Entry 8IDC (electron microscopy, 3.90 A resolution); this record covers chains B and C of the 5 polymer chains in the assembly.

[Chain B]
Protein: Cell division ATP-binding protein FtsE
From: Mycobacterium tuberculosis
Reference sequence: O05779 (FTSE_MYCTU); numbering as in UniProt (aligned over 1-230)
Sequence (230 residues; numbered 1 to 230; the number before each row is that of its first residue):
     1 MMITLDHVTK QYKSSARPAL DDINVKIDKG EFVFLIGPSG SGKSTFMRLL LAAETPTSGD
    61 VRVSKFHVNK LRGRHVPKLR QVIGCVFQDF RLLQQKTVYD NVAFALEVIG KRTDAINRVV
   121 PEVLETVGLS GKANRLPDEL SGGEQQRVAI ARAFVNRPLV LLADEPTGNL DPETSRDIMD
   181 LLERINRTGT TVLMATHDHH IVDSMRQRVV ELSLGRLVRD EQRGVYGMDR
Not modelled in the structure: 226-230
Reported in the primary citation:
  - mutagenesis - D164A, E165Q: decreased catalytic activity on ATP

[Chain C]
Protein: Cell division protein FtsX
From: Mycobacterium tuberculosis
Reference sequence: A0A045GRS5 (A0A045GRS5_MYCTX); numbering as in UniProt (aligned over 1-297)
Sequence (297 residues; each row starts with the number of its first residue):
     1 MRFGFLLNEV LTGFRRNVTM TIAMILTTAI SVGLFGGGML VVRLADSSRA IYLDRVESQV
    61 FLTEDVSAND SSCDTTACKA LREKIETRSD VKAVRFLNRQ QAYDDAIRKF PQFKDVAGKD
   121 SFPASFIVKL ENPEQHKDFD TAMKGQPGVL DVLNQKELID RLFAVLDGLS NAAFAVALVQ
   181 AIGAILLIAN MVQVAAYTRR TEIGIMRLVG ASRWYTQLPF LVEAMLAATM GVGIAVAGLM
   241 VVRALFLENA LNQFYQANLI AKVDYADILF ITPWLLLLGV AMSGLTAYLT LRLYVRR
Not modelled in the structure: 296-297
Cystine bridges: C73-C78
Reported in the primary citation:
  - conformationally variable residues (domain motion): R49 to R55, Q112

[How chain B and chain C interact]
Pairs across the interface (11):
  P77(B) with G210(C); A211(C)
  R80(B) with R207(C), hydrogen bond (side chain-backbone); L208(C); V209(C); G210(C)
  Q81(B) with V209(C); G210(C), hydrogen bond (side chain-backbone)
  R91(B) with I205(C)
  F104(B) with M206(C), hydrophobic
  E107(B) with F5(C)
Interface residues without a listed pair, chain B (11 interface residues in all): C85, F87, V108, I109, R152
Interface residues without a listed pair, chain C (10 interface residues in all): M1, E202

[In short]
The interface between chain B and chain C involves 11 residues on one side and 10 on the other, with 2
hydrogen bonds. Polar contacts include R80(B)-R207(C) and Q81(B)-G210(C). From the paper: D164A and E165Q of
chain B reduce catalytic activity on ATP; conformational variability at R49(C) and Q112(C).
Chain B is Cell division ATP-binding protein FtsE and chain C is Cell division protein FtsX, both from
Mycobacterium tuberculosis; the structure, Cryo-EM structure of Mycobacterium tuberculosis FtsEX/RipC complex
in peptidisc, was determined by electron microscopy (same publication as 8IDB, 8IDD, 8IGQ and 8JIA).
